3NZJ - chains D and E of the 30 polymer chains in the assembly; structure by X-ray diffraction, 2.40 A resolution.

# Chain D
Name: Proteasome component PUP2
Organism: Saccharomyces cerevisiae
Notes: EC 3.4.25.1
UniProtKB: P32379 (PSA5_YEAST); the construct lacks a stretch of the UniProt sequence and is renumbered around it, so the offset changes along the chain: 1-123 = UniProt 1-123; 125-144 = UniProt 131-150; 145-180 = UniProt 152-187; 184-202 = UniProt 191-209; 3 more segments
Sequence (260 residues; row label = number of the first residue in the row; note: 7 numbers in that range are skipped by the numbering (no residue carries them; nothing is unmodelled there); a row labelled like 12A-12G holds insertion residues (12A, then the next letters in order)):
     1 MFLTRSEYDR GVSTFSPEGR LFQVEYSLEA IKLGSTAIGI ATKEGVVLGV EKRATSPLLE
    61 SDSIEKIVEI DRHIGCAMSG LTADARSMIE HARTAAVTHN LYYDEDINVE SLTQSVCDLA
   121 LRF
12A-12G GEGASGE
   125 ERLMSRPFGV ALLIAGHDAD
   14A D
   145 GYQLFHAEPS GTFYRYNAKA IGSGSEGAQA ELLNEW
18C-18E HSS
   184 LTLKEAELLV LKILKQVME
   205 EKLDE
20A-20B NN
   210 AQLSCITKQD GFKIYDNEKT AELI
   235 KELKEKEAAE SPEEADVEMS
Not modelled in the structure: 1-8, 245-254

# Chain E
Name: Proteasome component PRE5
Organism: Saccharomyces cerevisiae
Notes: EC 3.4.25.1
UniProtKB: P40302 (PSA1_YEAST); the construct has insertions or renumbered stretches relative to UniProt, so the offset changes along the chain: 3-60 = UniProt 1-58; 63-180 = UniProt 59-176; 183-204 = UniProt 183-204; 210-233 = UniProt 211-234
Sequence (234 residues; row label = number of the first residue in the row; note: 7 numbers in that range are skipped by the numbering (no residue carries them; nothing is unmodelled there); a row labelled like 18A-18F holds insertion residues (18A, then the next letters in order)):
     3 MFRNNYDGDT VTFSPTGRLF QVEYALEAIK QGSVTVGLRS NTHAVLVALK RNADELSS
    63 YQKKIIKCDE HMGLSLAGLA PDARVLSNYL RQQCNYSSLV FNRKLAVERA GHLLCDKAQK
   123 NTQSYGGRPY GVGLLIIGYD KSGAHLLEFQ PSGNVTELYG TAIGARSQGA KTYLERTL
18A-18F DTFIKI
   183 DGNPDELIKA GVEAISQSLR DE
   206 SL
 2B-2E TVDN
   210 LSIAIVGKDT PFTIYDGEAV AKYI
Not modelled in the structure: 3
Swiss-Prot annotation at these positions:
  - modified residue: Ser16 (Phosphoserine)
  - cross-link: Lys191 (Glycyl lysine isopeptide (Lys-Gly) (interchain with G-Cter in ubiquitin))

# Chain D / chain E interface
Pairs across the interface (52):
  Gly12C(D) with Tyr127(E); Gly128(E); Gly129(E)
  Ala12D(D) with Gly128(E); Gly129(E)
  Ser12E(D) with Asn123(E), hydrogen bond (backbone-side chain); Gly129(E)
  Ser13(D) with Gly128(E), hydrogen bond (side chain-backbone); Arg130(E)
  Thr14(D) with Gly10(E), hydrogen bond (side chain-backbone); Gln23(E)
  Phe15(D) with Gln23(E), hydrogen bond (backbone-side chain); Tyr26(E); Ala27(E), hydrophobic; Arg130(E); Pro131(E); Gly133(E)
  Ser16(D) with Tyr26(E)
  Pro17(D) with Arg5(E); Tyr26(E), hydrophobic; Glu29(E)
  Glu18(D) with Glu29(E); Gln33(E), hydrogen bond (backbone-side chain)
  Gly19(D) with Tyr26(E); Ala30(E)
  Arg20(D) with Gln33(E), hydrogen bond
  Leu21(D) with Arg130(E)
  Gln114(D) with Arg86(E), hydrogen bond
  Asp118(D) with Arg86(E), salt bridge
  Leu121(D) with Pro83(E), hydrophobic; Asp84(E); Arg130(E)
  Ser154(D) with Pro83(E)
  Gly155(D) with Pro83(E)
  Thr156(D) with Pro83(E)
  Tyr158(D) with Arg53(E); Ala55(E); Ser60(E)
  Arg159(D) with Leu58(E); Ser59(E); Ser60(E), hydrogen bond (backbone-backbone)
  Tyr160(D) with Ala55(E); Asp56(E); Leu58(E); Ser59(E)
  Asn161(D) with Leu58(E), hydrogen bond (backbone-backbone)
  Ala162(D) with Leu58(E)
  Gln173(D) with Asp56(E), hydrogen bond; Leu58(E)
  Leu176(D) with Leu58(E)
  Leu177(D) with Asp56(E); Leu58(E), hydrophobic
Interface residues without a listed pair, chain D (29 interface residues in all): Arg10, Phe157, Lys163
Interface residues without a listed pair, chain E (32 interface residues in all): Asp9, Asn54, Glu57, Gln64, Leu81, Ala82, Ser126, Tyr132

# Overview
Chain D and chain E form an interface of 29 and 32 residues respectively; the contacts include 10 hydrogen
bonds and 1 salt bridge. Polar pairs include Asp118(D)-Arg86(E), Ser12E(D)-Asn123(E) and Ser13(D)-Gly128(E).
Here chain D is Proteasome component PUP2 and chain E is Proteasome component PRE5, both from Saccharomyces
cerevisiae. Entry 3NZJ (Crystal structure of yeast 20S proteasome in complex with ligand 2a) was determined by
X-ray diffraction together with 3NZW and 3NZX from the same study.
